Entry 3PVD (X-ray diffraction, 1.90 A resolution); this record covers chains A and B.

[Chain A (and B)]
Protein: Capsid
From: Human calicivirus
Notes: fragment: p domain; chain B of this document is another copy of the same molecule, construct and numbering; everything in this record applies to it too
Reference sequence: Q91H09 (Q91H09_9CALI); numbering as in UniProt (aligned over 222-537)
Amino-acid sequence (316 residues; each row starts with the number of its first residue):
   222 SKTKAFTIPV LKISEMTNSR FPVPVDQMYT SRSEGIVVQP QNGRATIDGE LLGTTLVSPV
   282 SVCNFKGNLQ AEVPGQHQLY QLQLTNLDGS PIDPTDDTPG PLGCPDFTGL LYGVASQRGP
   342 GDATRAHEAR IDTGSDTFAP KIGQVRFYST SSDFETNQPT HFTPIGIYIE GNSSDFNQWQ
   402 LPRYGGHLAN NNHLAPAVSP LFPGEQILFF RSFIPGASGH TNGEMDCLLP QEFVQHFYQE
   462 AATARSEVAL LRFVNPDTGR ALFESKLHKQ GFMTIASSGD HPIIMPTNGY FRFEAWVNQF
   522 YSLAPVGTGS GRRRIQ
Disordered / not traced: 222-225, 392-394, 528-537 (chain B: 222-225, 528-537)
Differences from the reference sequence: engineered mutation Asn289 (Thr in Q91H09), Asp374 (Asn in Q91H09), Gly425 (Arg in Q91H09), Arg466 (Gln in Q91H09), Ala482 (Val in Q91H09)
From the paper describing this entry:
  - binding site for alpha-L-fucopyranose: Thr345, Arg346, Asp374, Gly440, His441
  - binding site for 2-acetamido-2-deoxy-alpha-D-glucopyranose: Tyr389, Ser439
  - conformationally variable residues (order/disorder transition): Pro295 to Gln297, Gly392 to Ser394
  - mutagenesis - R346A, D374A, G440A: abolished binding to H3, Ley, Lex and SLex
  - mutagenesis - H441A: decreased binding to H3, Ley, Lex and SLex
  - mutagenesis - Y389A: abolished binding to Lex, SLex, and Ley
  - mutagenesis - Y389A: unchanged binding to H type III antigens
  - mutagenesis - S439A: abolished binding to Lex and Ley
  - mutagenesis - S439A: unchanged binding to H type III
  - specificity-determining residues: Ser439 (proposed by the authors, not directly observed)
  - specificity-determining residues: Tyr389
  - mutagenesis - Y389A: abolished binding to type II Lewis antigens
  - mutagenesis - Y389A: increased binding to type I Lewis antigen (Leb)

[How chain A and chain B interact]
Residue-residue contacts - 83 pairs, chain A then chain B:
  Pro230(A) - Gln460(B)
  Val231(A) - Gln460(B)  hydrogen bond (backbone-side chain)
  Glu236(A) - Tyr459(B)
  Thr238(A) - Pro280(B)
  Thr238(A) - Val281(B)
  Pro243(A) - Val281(B)
  Val244(A) - Val281(B)
  Pro245(A) - Val281(B)
  Pro245(A) - Ser282(B)
  Pro280(A) - Thr238(B)
  Pro280(A) - Pro280(B)  hydrophobic
  Pro280(A) - Val281(B)
  Pro280(A) - Glu453(B)
  Val281(A) - Thr238(B)
  Val281(A) - Pro243(B)
  Val281(A) - Val244(B)
  Val281(A) - Pro245(B)
  Val281(A) - Pro280(B)
  Val281(A) - Val281(B)  hydrophobic
  Ser282(A) - Pro245(B)
  Tyr333(A) - Val335(B)
  Tyr333(A) - Ala347(B)  hydrogen bond (side chain-backbone)
  Val335(A) - Tyr333(B)
  Val335(A) - Ile386(B)  hydrophobic
  Ser337(A) - Pro436(B)
  Gln338(A) - Gly437(B)
  Arg339(A) - Phe434(B)
  Arg339(A) - Ile435(B)  hydrogen bond (side chain-backbone)
  Arg339(A) - Gly437(B)
  Arg339(A) - Thr442(B)  hydrogen bond (side chain-backbone)
  Arg339(A) - Asn443(B)
  Arg339(A) - Gly444(B)
  Asp343(A) - Gly440(B)
  Asp343(A) - His441(B)
  Asp343(A) - Thr442(B)  hydrogen bond (backbone-backbone)
  Asp343(A) - Asn443(B)
  Ala344(A) - Gly440(B)
  Ala344(A) - His441(B)
  Thr345(A) - Gly437(B)
  Thr345(A) - Ala438(B)
  Thr345(A) - Ser439(B)  hydrogen bond (side chain-backbone)
  Thr345(A) - Gly440(B)  hydrogen bond (backbone-backbone)
  Thr345(A) - Thr442(B)
  Arg346(A) - Gly437(B)  hydrogen bond (backbone-backbone)
  Arg346(A) - Ala438(B)
  Ala347(A) - Tyr333(B)  hydrogen bond (backbone-side chain)
  Ala347(A) - Glu349(B)
  Ala347(A) - Gly437(B)
  Ala347(A) - Ala438(B)  hydrogen bond (backbone-backbone)
  His348(A) - Glu349(B)
  Glu349(A) - Ala347(B)
  Glu349(A) - His348(B)
  Glu349(A) - Glu349(B)  hydrogen bond (backbone-side chain)
  Ile386(A) - Val335(B)  hydrophobic
  Ile386(A) - Thr384(B)
  Ile386(A) - Ile386(B)  hydrophobic
  Phe434(A) - Arg339(B)
  Ile435(A) - Arg339(B)  hydrogen bond (backbone-side chain)
  Pro436(A) - Ser337(B)
  Gly437(A) - Arg339(B)
  Gly437(A) - Thr345(B)  hydrogen bond (backbone-side chain)
  Gly437(A) - Arg346(B)  hydrogen bond (backbone-backbone)
  Gly437(A) - Ala347(B)
  Ala438(A) - Thr345(B)
  Ala438(A) - Arg346(B)
  Ala438(A) - Ala347(B)  hydrogen bond (backbone-backbone)
  Ser439(A) - Thr345(B)  hydrogen bond (backbone-side chain)
  Gly440(A) - Asp343(B)
  Gly440(A) - Ala344(B)
  Gly440(A) - Thr345(B)  hydrogen bond (backbone-backbone)
  His441(A) - Asp343(B)
  His441(A) - Ala344(B)
  Thr442(A) - Arg339(B)  hydrogen bond (backbone-side chain)
  Thr442(A) - Asp343(B)  hydrogen bond (backbone-backbone)
  Thr442(A) - Thr345(B)
  Asn443(A) - Arg339(B)
  Asn443(A) - Asp343(B)
  Gly444(A) - Arg339(B)
  Glu453(A) - Pro280(B)
  Tyr459(A) - Glu236(B)
  Gln460(A) - Pro230(B)
  Gln460(A) - Val231(B)  hydrogen bond (side chain-backbone)
  Gln460(A) - Leu232(B)
Also at the interface, not in a pair above, chain A (43 interface residues in all): Leu232, Val278, Ser279, Asp309, Thr384, Gln456
Also at the interface, not in a pair above, chain B (43 interface residues in all): Ser235, Val278, Ser279, Gln338, Gln456

[Overview]
Chain A and chain B each contribute 43 residues to their interface, with 20 hydrogen bonds. Polar contacts
include Val231(A)-Gln460(B), Tyr333(A)-Ala347(B) and Arg339(A)-Ile435(B). The paper reports a binding site for
alpha-L-fucopyranose at Thr345(A), Arg346(A) and Asp374(A) among others; R346A, D374A and G440A of chain A
abolish binding to H3, Ley, Lex and SLex; 6 substitutions were tested in all.
Both chains are Capsid (Human calicivirus). Entry 3PVD (Crystal structure of P domain dimer of Norovirus VA207
complexed with 3'-sialyl-Lewis x tetrasaccharide) was determined by X-ray diffraction together with 3PUM and
3PUN from the same study.
